7EIU - chains A and C; structure by X-ray diffraction, 2.35 A resolution.

[Chain A]
Protein: Meiosis protein mei2
Organism: Schizosaccharomyces pombe (strain 972 / ATCC 24843)
Reference sequence: P08965 (MEI2_SCHPO); residues 580-733 here = UniProt positions 580-733
Sequence (155 residues; numbered 579 to 733; the number before each row is that of its first residue):
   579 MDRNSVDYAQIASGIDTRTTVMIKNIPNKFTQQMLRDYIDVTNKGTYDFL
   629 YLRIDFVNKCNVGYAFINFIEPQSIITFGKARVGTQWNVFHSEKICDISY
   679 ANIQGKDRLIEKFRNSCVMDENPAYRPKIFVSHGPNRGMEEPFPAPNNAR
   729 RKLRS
Unresolved in the structure: 727-733
Sequence notes: initiating methionine (579)
Reported in the primary citation:
  - binding site for the 6-nt RNA strand (chain C): Asn582, Tyr629, Arg631, Phe644, Ser677, Tyr678, Asn680, Ile681
  - binding site for the 6-nt RNA strand: Lys690
  - mutagenesis - R631D, F644A, N680A, K690A: decreased binding to the 6-nt RNA strand (chain C)
  - mutagenesis - F644A/I681A: abolished binding to the 6-nt RNA strand (chain C)
  - conformationally variable residues (side-chain flip): Phe644

[Chain C]
Molecule: 6-nt RNA strand
Sequence (6 nucleotides; numbered 1 to 6; the number before each row is that of its first residue):
     1 UUCUGC

[Chain A / chain C interface]
Contacting residue pairs (22; chain A residue first):
  Asn582(A) with U1(C), hydrogen bond to the base
  Met600(A) with U1(C), sugar contact
  Tyr629(A) with C3(C), hydrogen bond to the phosphate
  Arg631(A) with C3(C), salt bridge to the phosphate
  Tyr642(A) with U1(C), sugar contact; U2(C), sugar contact
  Phe644(A) with U1(C), base contact; U2(C), stacking on the base
  Ser677(A) with U1(C), hydrogen bond to the base
  Tyr678(A) with U1(C), hydrogen bond to the base
  Ala679(A) with U1(C), base contact; U2(C), base contact
  Asn680(A) with U1(C), hydrogen bond to the sugar; U2(C), hydrogen bond to the base
  Ile681(A) with U2(C), hydrogen bond to the base
  Lys690(A) with U2(C), sugar contact; C3(C), hydrogen bond to the base
  Phe691(A) with U2(C), base contact; C3(C), sugar contact
  Asn693(A) with U4(C), base contact
  Ser694(A) with U4(C), hydrogen bond to the phosphate
  Cys695(A) with U4(C), hydrogen bond to the phosphate
Other interface residues (no listed pair), chain A (17 interface residues in all): Leu687

[In short]
17 residues of chain A face 4 of chain C across their interface; the contacts include 10 hydrogen bonds, 1
salt bridge and 1 aromatic stacking contact. Polar contacts include Asn582(A)-U1(C), Ser677(A)-U1(C) and
Tyr678(A)-U1(C). From the paper: a binding site for the 6-nt RNA strand (chain C) at Asn582(A), Tyr629(A) and
Arg631(A) among others; R631D, F644A and N680A of chain A, among others, reduce binding to the 6-nt RNA strand
(chain C); 5 substitutions were tested in all.
Here chain A is Meiosis protein mei2 (Schizosaccharomyces pombe (strain 972 / ATCC 24843)) and chain C is a
6-nt RNA strand. Entry 7EIU (Crystal structure of Mei2 RRM3 in complex with 8mer meiRNA) was determined by
X-ray diffraction together with 7EIO from the same study.
